Entry 2D3A (X-ray diffraction, 2.63 A resolution); this record covers chains F and G of the 10 polymer chains in the assembly.

# Chain F (and G)
Protein: glutamine synthetase
Source organism: Zea mays
Notes: EC 6.3.1.2; chain G of this document is another copy of the same molecule, construct and numbering; everything in this record applies to it too
UniProtKB: P38561 (GLNA3_MAIZE); residues 1-356 here = UniProt positions 1-356
Chain sequence (356 residues; row label = number of the first residue in the row):
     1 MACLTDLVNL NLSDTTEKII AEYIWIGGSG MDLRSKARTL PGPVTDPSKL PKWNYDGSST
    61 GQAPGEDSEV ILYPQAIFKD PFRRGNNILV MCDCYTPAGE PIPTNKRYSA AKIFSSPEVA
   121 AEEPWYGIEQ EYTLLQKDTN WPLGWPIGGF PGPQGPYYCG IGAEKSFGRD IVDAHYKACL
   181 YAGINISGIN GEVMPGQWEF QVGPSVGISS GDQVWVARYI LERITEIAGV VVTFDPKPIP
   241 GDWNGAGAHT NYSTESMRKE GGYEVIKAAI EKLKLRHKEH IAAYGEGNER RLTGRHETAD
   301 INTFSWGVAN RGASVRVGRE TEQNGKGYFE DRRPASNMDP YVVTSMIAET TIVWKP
Unresolved in the structure: 1-2, 356
Bound ions: Mn2+ site 1: Glu-129, Glu-199 (together with ADP, L-methionine-S-sulfoximine phosphate); Mn2+ site 2: Glu-129, His-249, Glu-330 (together with ADP, L-methionine-S-sulfoximine phosphate); Mn2+ site 3: Glu-131, Glu-192, Glu-199 (together with L-methionine-S-sulfoximine phosphate)
Residues lining bound ligands:
  - ADP (adenosine-5'-diphosphate): Trp-125, Tyr-126, Gly-127, Ile-128, Glu-129, Ser-187, Glu-199, Gln-201, Val-202, Gly-203, Pro-204, His-249, Asn-251, Tyr-252, Ser-253, Arg-311, Arg-316, Tyr-328, Glu-330
  - L-methionine-S-sulfoximine phosphate (P3S): Glu-129, Glu-131, Tyr-158, Glu-192, Val-193, Glu-199, Asn-244, Gly-245, Ala-246, Gly-247, His-249, Arg-291, His-296, Glu-297, Thr-298, Arg-311, Arg-316, Glu-330, Arg-332

# Interface between chain F and chain G
Residue-residue contacts (84):
  Thr-5(F) / Cys-3(G)
  Asn-9(F) / Asp-6(G)  hydrogen bond
  Lys-79(F) / Thr-15(G)
  Pro-81(F) / Leu-7(G)
  Arg-84(F) / Asp-6(G)
  Arg-84(F) / Leu-10(G)
  Gly-155(F) / Arg-34(G)  hydrogen bond (backbone-side chain)
  Gly-155(F) / Ser-59(G)
  Pro-156(F) / Arg-34(G)
  Tyr-158(F) / Arg-34(G)  hydrogen bond (backbone-side chain)
  Tyr-158(F) / Asp-56(G)  hydrogen bond (side chain-backbone)
  Tyr-158(F) / Ser-59(G)
  Tyr-158(F) / Thr-60(G)
  Cys-159(F) / Trp-25(G)  hydrophobic
  Cys-159(F) / Arg-34(G)
  Cys-159(F) / Ser-35(G)  hydrogen bond (backbone-backbone)
  Cys-159(F) / Lys-36(G)
  Ile-161(F) / Leu-33(G)
  Ile-161(F) / Tyr-219(G)  hydrophobic
  Ile-161(F) / Glu-222(G)
  Ile-161(F) / Arg-223(G)
  Ile-161(F) / Glu-226(G)
  Gly-162(F) / Glu-222(G)
  Gly-162(F) / Glu-226(G)  hydrogen bond (backbone-side chain)
  Ala-163(F) / Lys-137(G)
  Ala-163(F) / Glu-226(G)
  Ala-163(F) / Gly-229(G)
  Ala-163(F) / Val-230(G)
  Glu-164(F) / Val-231(G)
  Lys-165(F) / Glu-222(G)  salt bridge
  Ser-166(F) / Glu-226(G)  hydrogen bond
  Arg-169(F) / Arg-223(G)
  Arg-169(F) / Glu-226(G)  salt bridge
  Asp-170(F) / Leu-4(G)
  Asp-170(F) / Val-8(G)
  Asp-173(F) / Arg-83(G)  salt bridge
  Ala-174(F) / Leu-7(G)  hydrophobic
  Ala-174(F) / Val-8(G)  hydrophobic
  Tyr-176(F) / Ile-20(G)
  Tyr-176(F) / Ala-37(G)  hydrophobic
  Tyr-176(F) / Arg-38(G)
  Tyr-176(F) / Thr-39(G)  hydrogen bond
  Lys-177(F) / Leu-7(G)
  Lys-177(F) / Val-8(G)  hydrogen bond (side chain-backbone)
  Lys-177(F) / Leu-10(G)  hydrogen bond (side chain-backbone)
  Lys-177(F) / Arg-83(G)  hydrogen bond (side chain-backbone)
  Leu-180(F) / Leu-12(G)  hydrophobic
  Leu-180(F) / Ile-20(G)  hydrophobic
  Tyr-181(F) / Thr-15(G)
  Asn-185(F) / Lys-18(G)  hydrogen bond
  Ile-186(F) / Thr-39(G)  hydrogen bond (backbone-side chain)
  Ser-187(F) / Arg-38(G)
  Ser-187(F) / Thr-39(G)  hydrogen bond (backbone-backbone)
  Gly-188(F) / Ala-37(G)
  Gly-188(F) / Arg-38(G)
  Gly-188(F) / Thr-39(G)
  Ile-189(F) / Lys-36(G)
  Ile-189(F) / Ala-37(G)  hydrogen bond (backbone-backbone)
  Ile-189(F) / Arg-83(G)
  Asn-190(F) / Lys-36(G)
  Val-193(F) / Ser-59(G)
  Ile-224(F) / Leu-4(G)  hydrophobic
  Ile-224(F) / Leu-7(G)  hydrophobic
  Ile-227(F) / Cys-3(G)  hydrophobic
  Glu-297(F) / Asp-56(G)
  Glu-297(F) / Ser-58(G)  hydrogen bond
  Glu-297(F) / Ser-59(G)  hydrogen bond
  Ala-309(F) / Gly-65(G)
  Ala-309(F) / Glu-66(G)
  Ala-309(F) / Asp-67(G)
  Ala-309(F) / Ser-68(G)  hydrogen bond (backbone-backbone)
  Ala-309(F) / Glu-69(G)
  Asn-310(F) / Gly-65(G)
  Asn-310(F) / Glu-66(G)  hydrogen bond (backbone-backbone)
  Arg-311(F) / Tyr-55(G)
  Arg-311(F) / Asp-56(G)  salt bridge
  Arg-311(F) / Gly-65(G)  hydrogen bond (backbone-backbone)
  Arg-311(F) / Ser-68(G)  hydrogen bond
  Arg-316(F) / Asn-54(G)
  Arg-316(F) / Glu-69(G)  salt bridge
  Gly-318(F) / Glu-69(G)
  Arg-319(F) / Asp-67(G)  salt bridge
  Arg-319(F) / Glu-69(G)  hydrogen bond (backbone-side chain)
  Arg-319(F) / Pro-97(G)
Also at the interface, not in a pair above, chain F (49 interface residues in all): Phe-82, Tyr-157, Gly-160, Phe-167, Ile-171, Ala-178, Ala-228, Val-308, Gly-312, Val-317
Also at the interface, not in a pair above, chain G (41 interface residues in all): Asn-9, Thr-225

# Overview
49 residues of chain F and 41 residues of chain G are in contact, with 22 hydrogen bonds and 6 salt bridges.
Polar pairs include Lys-165(F)/Glu-222(G), Arg-169(F)/Glu-226(G) and Asp-173(F)/Arg-83(G). Ligands of chain F:
L-methionine-S-sulfoximine phosphate and ADP.
Both chains are glutamine synthetase (Zea mays). Entry 2D3A (Crystal Structure of the Maize Glutamine
Synthetase complexed with ADP and Methionine sulfoximine Phosphate) was determined by X-ray diffraction (same
publication as 2D3B and 2D3C).
